Entry 8DWA (X-ray diffraction, 3.20 A resolution); this record covers chains H and L of the 3 polymer chains in the assembly.

# Chain H
Protein: P1D9 Heavy chain
From: Homo sapiens
Sequence (214 residues; numbered 2 to 214 plus 7 insertion-coded residues; 6 numbers in that range are skipped by the numbering (no residue carries them; nothing is unmodelled there); the number before each row is that of its first residue; a row labelled like 82A-82C holds insertion residues (82A, then the next letters in order)):
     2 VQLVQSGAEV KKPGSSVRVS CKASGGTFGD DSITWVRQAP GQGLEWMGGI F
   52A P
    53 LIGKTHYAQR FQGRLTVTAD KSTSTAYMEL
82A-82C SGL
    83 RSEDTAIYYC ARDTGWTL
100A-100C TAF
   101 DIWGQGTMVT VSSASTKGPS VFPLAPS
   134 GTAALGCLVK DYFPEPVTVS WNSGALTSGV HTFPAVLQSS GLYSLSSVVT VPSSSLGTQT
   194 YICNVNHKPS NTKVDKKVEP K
Cystine bridges: Cys-22/Cys-92, Cys-140/Cys-196

# Chain L
Protein: P1D9 Light chain
From: Homo sapiens
Sequence (211 residues; row label = number of the first residue in the row):
     1 DIQMTQSPSS LSASVGDTVT ITCRAGQTIN TFLNWYQQKP GKAPKLLIYA ASTLQSGVPS
    61 RFSGSGSGTD FTLTINSLQP EDFATYYCQQ SYSNLYTFSQ GTKVEIKRTV AAPSVFIFPP
   121 SDEQLKSGTA SVVCLLNNFY PREAKVQWKV DNALQSGNSQ ESVTEQDSKD STYSLSSTLT
   181 LSKADYEKHK VYACEVTHQG LSSPVTKSFN R
Cystine bridges: Cys-23/Cys-88, Cys-134/Cys-194
Ligand contacts: N-acetylglucosamine (NAG; 2-acetamido-2-deoxy-beta-D-glucopyranose): Thr-28, Ile-29, Asn-30, Gly-68

# How chain H and chain L interact
Residue-residue contacts (49):
  Gln-39(H) with Gln-38(L), hydrogen bond; Tyr-87(L), hydrogen bond
  Gly-44(H) with Tyr-87(L)
  Leu-45(H) with Tyr-87(L); Phe-98(L), hydrophobic
  Trp-47(H) with Tyr-92(L), hydrophobic; Tyr-96(L), hydrophobic
  His-58(H) with Tyr-92(L), hydrogen bond
  Tyr-91(H) with Gln-38(L), hydrogen bond
  Leu-100(H) with Tyr-92(L), hydrophobic; Tyr-96(L), hydrogen bond (backbone-side chain)
  Ala-100B(H) with Asn-34(L); Tyr-36(L); Leu-46(L), hydrophobic
  Phe-100C(H) with Tyr-36(L), hydrogen bond (backbone-side chain); Leu-46(L); Gln-89(L)
  Asp-101(H) with Leu-46(L)
  Trp-103(H) with Tyr-36(L), hydrophobic; Pro-44(L)
  Gly-104(H) with Ala-43(L)
  Phe-122(H) with Ser-121(L); Glu-123(L); Gln-124(L); Ser-127(L)
  Pro-123(H) with Ser-121(L)
  Leu-124(H) with Phe-118(L), hydrophobic
  Ala-125(H) with Phe-118(L)
  Ala-137(H) with Phe-116(L), hydrophobic; Phe-118(L)
  Leu-138(H) with Phe-118(L), hydrophobic
  Leu-141(H) with Ser-131(L)
  Lys-143(H) with Ser-131(L), hydrogen bond; Thr-180(L), hydrogen bond
  His-164(H) with Asn-137(L); Asn-138(L), hydrogen bond; Ser-174(L), hydrogen bond
  Phe-166(H) with Leu-135(L), hydrophobic; Ser-162(L); Thr-164(L); Ser-174(L); Leu-175(L), hydrophobic; Ser-176(L)
  Pro-167(H) with Ser-162(L), hydrogen bond (backbone-side chain); Val-163(L)
  Val-169(H) with Gln-160(L)
  Ser-179(H) with Ser-176(L)
  Thr-183(H) with Asn-137(L)
  Lys-214(H) with Pro-119(L)
Also at the interface, not in a pair above, chain H (32 interface residues in all): Gln-43, Glu-46, Thr-100A, Thr-135, Val-181
Also at the interface, not in a pair above, chain L (35 interface residues in all): Tyr-49, Ser-91, Gln-100, Val-133, Glu-161

# Summary
The interface between chain H and chain L involves 32 residues on one side and 35 on the other; the contacts
include 11 hydrogen bonds. Polar contacts include Gln-39(H)/Gln-38(L), Gln-39(H)/Tyr-87(L) and
His-58(H)/Tyr-92(L). Chain L binds N-acetylglucosamine.
Chain H is P1D9 Heavy chain and chain L is P1D9 Light chain, both from Homo sapiens; the structure, Crystal
structure of neutralizing antibody P1D9 Fab in complex with SARS-CoV-2 spike receptor binding domain (RBD),
was determined by X-ray diffraction together with 8DXS from the same study.
